PDB entry 8VAQ | electron microscopy, 3.80 A resolution | chains C and G of the 9 polymer chains in the assembly

== Chain C ==
Molecule: DNA polymerase III subunit tau
Source organism: Escherichia coli
Notes: EC 2.7.7.7
UniProtKB: P06710 (DPO3X_ECOLI); numbering as in UniProt (aligned over 1-373)
Chain sequence (376 residues; numbered -2 to 373; the number before each row is that of its first residue; numbers below 1 keep their minus sign (Gly-2 is residue -2)):
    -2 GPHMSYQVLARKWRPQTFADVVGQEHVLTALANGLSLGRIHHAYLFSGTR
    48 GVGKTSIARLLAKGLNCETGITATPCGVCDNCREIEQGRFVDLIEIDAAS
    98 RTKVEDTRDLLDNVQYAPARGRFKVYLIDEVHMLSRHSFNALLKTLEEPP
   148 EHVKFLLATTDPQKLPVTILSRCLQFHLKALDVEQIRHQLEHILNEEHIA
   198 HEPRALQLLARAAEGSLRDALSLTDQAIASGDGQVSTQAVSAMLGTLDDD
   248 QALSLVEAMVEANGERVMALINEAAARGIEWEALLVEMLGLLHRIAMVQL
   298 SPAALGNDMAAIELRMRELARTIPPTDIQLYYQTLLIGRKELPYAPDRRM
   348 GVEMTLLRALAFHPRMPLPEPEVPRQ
Disordered / not traced: 372-373
Differences from the reference sequence: expression tag (-2 to 0)
Curated features (UniProtKB/Swiss-Prot):
  - binding site (ATP): Gly45 to Thr52
  - binding site (Zn(2+)): Cys64, Cys73, Cys76, Cys79
  - mutagenesis: Gly118 (G118D: In dnaX2016(Ts); present in both isoforms, unable to grow at 42 degrees Celsius)
Bound ions: Mg2+: Thr52 (together with ADP); Zn2+: Cys64, Cys73, Cys76, Cys79
Residues lining bound ligands:
  - ADP / beryllium trifluoride: Glu144, Thr165, Arg169
  - ADP / beryllium trifluoride: Leu6, Ala7, Trp10, Arg11, Pro12, Asp17, Val18, Val19, Gln21, Arg47, Gly48, Val49, Gly50, Lys51, Thr52, Ser53, Asp126, Glu127, Thr157, Leu178, Gln186, Leu214, Arg215, Leu218
What the authors report for this chain:
  - catalytic residues: Glu127 (citing earlier work)
  - mutagenesis - K141A: decreased catalytic activity

== Chain G ==
Molecule: Beta sliding clamp
Source organism: Escherichia coli
UniProtKB: P0A988 (DPO3B_ECOLI); numbering as in UniProt (aligned over 1-366)
Chain sequence (369 residues; each row starts with the number of its first residue; numbers below 1 keep their minus sign (Gly-2 is residue -2)):
    -2 GPHMKFTVEREHLLKPLQQVSGPLGGRPTLPILGNLLLQVADGTLSLTGT
    48 DLEMEMVARVALVQPHEPGATTVPARKFFDICRGLPEGAEIAVQLEGERM
    98 LVRSGRSRFSLSTLPAADFPNLDDWQSEVEFTLPQATMKRLIEATQFSMA
   148 HQDVRYYLNGMLFETEGEELRTVATDGHRLAVCSMPIGQSLPSHSVIVPR
   198 KGVIELMRMLDGGDNPLRVQIGSNNIRAHVGDFIFTSKLVDGRFPDYRRV
   248 LPKNPDKHLEAGCDLLKQAFARAAILSNEKFRGVRLYVSENQLKITANNP
   298 EQEEAEEILDVTYSGAEMEIGFNVSYVLDVLNALKCENVRMMLTDSVSSV
   348 QIEDAASQSAAYVVMPMRL
Differences from the reference sequence: expression tag (-2 to 0)
Curated features (UniProtKB/Swiss-Prot):
  - binding site (DNA): Arg24, Arg73, Gln149, Tyr153, Tyr154
  - mutagenesis: Arg24 (R24A: Mild defect in DNA replication, impaired loading of clamp on DNA, polymerase speed is wild-type. More severe replication defect and very poor clamp loading; when associated with A-149), Gly66 (G66E: In dnaN159; a temperature- and UV-sensitive mutation, displays altered DNA polymerase usage, chronically induced SOS response; when associated with A-174), Ala133 (A133T: Reduction of synthesis of beta*, probably due to mutation of its promoter), Met135 (M135L: 3-fold reduction of synthesis of beta*, probably due to loss of its start codon), Met146 (M146L: No effect on synthesis of beta*), Gln149 (Q149A: Mild defect in DNA replication, impaired loading of clamp on DNA, polymerase speed is wild-type. More severe replication defect and very poor clamp loading; when associated with A-24), Tyr153 to Tyr154 (Very poor loading of clamp on DNA, polymerase speed is wild-type), Gly174 (G174A: In dnaN159; a temperature- and UV-sensitive mutation, displays altered DNA polymerase usage, chronically induced SOS response; when associated with A-66), Gln265 to Leu366 (In dnaN806; temperature sensitive), Ile272 to Leu273 (Monomeric in solution, binds very tightly to subunit delta (holA). The monomer binds tightly to linear and circular DNA. Cannot bind both Pol III and IV simultaneously)
What the authors report for this chain:
  - binding site for the 30-nt DNA strand: Gln15, Gly23, Arg24, Arg73

== Chain C / chain G interface ==
Pairs across the interface - 10 pairs, chain C then chain G:
  Val88(C) - Gln299(G)
  Asp89(C) - Gln299(G)  hydrogen bond
  Ile91(C) - Gln299(G)
  Asp106(C) - Lys277(G)  salt bridge
  Asn110(C) - Glu298(G)  hydrogen bond
  Tyr113(C) - Glu298(G)
  Ala114(C) - Gln299(G)
  Pro115(C) - Gln299(G)
  Ala116(C) - Gln299(G)  hydrogen bond (backbone-side chain)
  Lys121(C) - Gln299(G)
Interface residues without a listed pair, chain C (11 interface residues in all): Asp103
Interface residues without a listed pair, chain G (4 interface residues in all): Pro297

== In short ==
Chain C and chain G form an interface of 11 and 4 residues respectively; the contacts include 3 hydrogen bonds
and 1 salt bridge. Polar contacts include Asp106(C)-Lys277(G), Asp89(C)-Gln299(G) and Asn110(C)-Glu298(G).
Bound to chain C: ADP / beryllium trifluoride. The paper reports the catalytic residue Glu127(C); K141A of
chain C reduces catalytic activity.
Chain C is DNA polymerase III subunit tau and chain G is Beta sliding clamp, both from Escherichia coli; the
structure, Structure of the E. coli clamp loader bound to the beta clamp in a Closed-DNA1 conformation, was
determined by electron microscopy (same publication as 8VAL, 8VAM, 8VAN, 8VAP, 8VAR, 8VAS and 8VAT).
